PDB entry 7T5O | electron microscopy, 3.39 A resolution | chains C and H of the 5 polymer chains in the assembly

# Chain C
Name: Spike glycoprotein
Source organism: Severe acute respiratory syndrome-related coronavirus
Chain sequence (1256 residues; each row starts with the number of its first residue; note: 9 numbers in that range are skipped by the numbering (no residue carries them; nothing is unmodelled there)):
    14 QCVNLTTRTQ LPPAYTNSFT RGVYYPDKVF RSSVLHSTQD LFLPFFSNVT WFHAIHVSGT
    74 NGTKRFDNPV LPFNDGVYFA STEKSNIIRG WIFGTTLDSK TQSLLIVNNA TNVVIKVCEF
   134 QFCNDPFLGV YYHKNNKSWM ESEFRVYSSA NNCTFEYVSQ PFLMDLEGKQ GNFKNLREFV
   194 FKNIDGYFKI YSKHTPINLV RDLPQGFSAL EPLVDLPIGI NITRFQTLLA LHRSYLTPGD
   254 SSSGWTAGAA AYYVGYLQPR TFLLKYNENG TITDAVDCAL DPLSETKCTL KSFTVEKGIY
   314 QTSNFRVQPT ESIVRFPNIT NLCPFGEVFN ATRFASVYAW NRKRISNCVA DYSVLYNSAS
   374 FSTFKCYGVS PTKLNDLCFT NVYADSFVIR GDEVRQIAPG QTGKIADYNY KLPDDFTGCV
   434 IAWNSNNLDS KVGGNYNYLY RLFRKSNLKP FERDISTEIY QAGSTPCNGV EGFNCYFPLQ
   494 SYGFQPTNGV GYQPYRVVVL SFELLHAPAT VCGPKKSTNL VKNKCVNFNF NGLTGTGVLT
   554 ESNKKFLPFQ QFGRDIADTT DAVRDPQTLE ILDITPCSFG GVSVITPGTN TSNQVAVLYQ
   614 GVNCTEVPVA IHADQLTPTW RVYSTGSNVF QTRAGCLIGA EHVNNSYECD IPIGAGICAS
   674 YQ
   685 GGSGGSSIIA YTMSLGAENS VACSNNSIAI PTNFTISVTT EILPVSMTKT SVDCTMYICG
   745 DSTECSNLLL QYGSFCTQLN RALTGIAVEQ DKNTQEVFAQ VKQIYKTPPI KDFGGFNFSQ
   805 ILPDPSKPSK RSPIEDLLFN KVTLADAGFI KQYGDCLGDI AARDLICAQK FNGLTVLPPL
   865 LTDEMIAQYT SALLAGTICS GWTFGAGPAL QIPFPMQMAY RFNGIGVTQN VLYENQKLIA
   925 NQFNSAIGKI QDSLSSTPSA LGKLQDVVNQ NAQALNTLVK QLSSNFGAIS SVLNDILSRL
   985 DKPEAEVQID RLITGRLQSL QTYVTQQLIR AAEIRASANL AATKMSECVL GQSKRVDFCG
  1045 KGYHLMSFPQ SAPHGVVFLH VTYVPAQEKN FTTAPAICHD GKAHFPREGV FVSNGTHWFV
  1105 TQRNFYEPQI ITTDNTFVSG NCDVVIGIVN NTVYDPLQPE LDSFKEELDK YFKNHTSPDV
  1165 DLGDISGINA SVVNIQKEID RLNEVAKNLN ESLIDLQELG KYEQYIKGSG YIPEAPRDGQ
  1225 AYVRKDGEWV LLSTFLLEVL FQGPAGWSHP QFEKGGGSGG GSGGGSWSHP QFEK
Unresolved in the structure: 14-26, 66-185, 241-263, 445-446, 685-690, 829-830, 1136-1278
Disulfide bonds: Cys291-Cys301, Cys336-Cys361, Cys379-Cys432, Cys391-Cys525, Cys480-Cys488, Cys538-Cys590, Cys617-Cys649, Cys662-Cys671, Cys738-Cys760, Cys743-Cys749, Cys1032-Cys1043, Cys1082-Cys1126

# Chain H
Name: GAR03 Fab heavy chain
Source organism: Homo sapiens
Notes: antibody fragment or engineered binder
Chain sequence (231 residues; each row starts with the number of its first residue):
     1 QVQLVQSGAE VKKPGASVKV SCKASGYTFS SYDINWVRQA PGQGLEWMGW MSPNSGNTGY
    61 AQKFQGRVTM TRSTSMSTAY MELSSLRSED TAVYFCARMS SSLTNYLDYW GQGTLVTVSS
   121 ASTKGPSVFP LAPSSKSTSG GTAALGCLVK DYFPEPVTVS WNSGALTSGV HTFPAVLQSS
   181 GLYSLSSVVT VPSSSLGTQT YICNVNHKPS NTKVDKKVEP KSCGSHHHHH H
Unresolved in the structure: 221-231
Disulfide bonds: Cys22-Cys96, Cys147-Cys203

# How chain C and chain H interact
Pairs across the interface - 6 pairs, chain C then chain H:
  Arg355(C) - Leu103(H)
  Arg355(C) - Thr104(H)
  Arg466(C) - Leu103(H)
  Ile468(C) - Trp50(H)
  Ser469(C) - Asn57(H)
  Glu471(C) - Asn57(H)  hydrogen bond
Other interface residues (no listed pair), chain C (6 interface residues in all): Phe464
Other interface residues (no listed pair), chain H (5 interface residues in all): Asn105

# Summary
6 residues of chain C face 5 of chain H across their interface, with 1 hydrogen bond. The hydrogen-bonded pair
is Glu471(C)-Asn57(H).
Chain C is Spike glycoprotein (Severe acute respiratory syndrome-related coronavirus) and chain H is GAR03 Fab
heavy chain (Homo sapiens); the structure, VFLIP Spike Trimer with GAR03, was determined by electron
microscopy, deposited together with 7T72.
